Entry 8APC (electron microscopy, 3.50 A resolution); this record covers chains B1 and E1 of the 42 polymer chains in the assembly.

# Chain B1
Molecule: ATP synthase subunit alpha, mitochondrial
From: Trypanosoma brucei brucei
Reference sequence: Q9GS23 (ATPA_TRYBB); numbering as in UniProt (aligned over 1-584)
Chain sequence (584 residues; row label = number of the first residue in the row):
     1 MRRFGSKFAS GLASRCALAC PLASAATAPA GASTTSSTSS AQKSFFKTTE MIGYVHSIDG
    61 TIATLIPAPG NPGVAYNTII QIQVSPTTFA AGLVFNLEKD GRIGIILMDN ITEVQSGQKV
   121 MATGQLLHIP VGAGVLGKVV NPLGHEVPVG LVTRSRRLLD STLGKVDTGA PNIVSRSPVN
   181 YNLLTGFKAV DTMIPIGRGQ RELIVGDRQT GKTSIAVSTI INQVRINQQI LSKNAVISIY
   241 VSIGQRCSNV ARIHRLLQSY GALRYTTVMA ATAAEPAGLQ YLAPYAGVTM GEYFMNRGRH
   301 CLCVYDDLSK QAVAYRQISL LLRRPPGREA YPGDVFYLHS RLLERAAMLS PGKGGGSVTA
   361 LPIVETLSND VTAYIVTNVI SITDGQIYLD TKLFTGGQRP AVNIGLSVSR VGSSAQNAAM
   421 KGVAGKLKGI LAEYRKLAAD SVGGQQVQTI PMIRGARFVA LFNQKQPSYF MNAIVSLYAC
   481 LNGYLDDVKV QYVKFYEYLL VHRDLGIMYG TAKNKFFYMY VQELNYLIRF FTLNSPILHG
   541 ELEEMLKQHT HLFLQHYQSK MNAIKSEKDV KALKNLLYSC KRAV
Unresolved in the structure: 1-45, 152-160, 439-445
Metal / ion sites: Mg2+: Thr213 (together with ATP)
Ligand contacts:
  - ATP (adenosine-5'-triphosphate), molecule 1: Asp207, Arg208, Gln209, Thr210, Gly211, Lys212, Thr213, Ser214, Gln245, Phe394, Arg399, Pro400, Gln464, Lys465
  - ATP, molecule 2: Ile380, Ser381, Val408, Arg410
Curated features (UniProtKB/Swiss-Prot):
  - binding site (ATP): Asp207 to Ser214, Gln464
  - site: Leu159, Asp160 (Cleavage), Ser407 (Required for activity)

# Chain E1
Molecule: ATP synthase subunit beta, mitochondrial
From: Trypanosoma brucei brucei
Notes: EC 7.1.2.2
Reference sequence: Q9GPE9 (ATPB_TRYBB); residue numbers follow UniProt; this construct covers 1-519
Chain sequence (519 residues; each row starts with the number of its first residue):
     1 MLTRFRSAVL RGAVSITGAR AASTAPVADH KGRVGHVSQV IGAVVDVHFA DGVPPVLTAL
    61 DVVDKLGRDE PLTLEIVQHL DAHTGRCIAM QTTDLLKLKA KVVSTGGNIS VPVGRETLGR
   121 IFNVLGDAID QRGPVGEKLR MPIHAVAPKL ADQAAEDAVL TTGIKVIDLI LPYCKGGKIG
   181 LFGGAGVGKT VIIMELINNV AKGHGGFSVF AGVGERTREG TDLYLEMMQS KVIDLKGESK
   241 CVLVYGQMNE PPGARARVAQ SALTMAEYFR DVEGQDVLLF IDNIFRFTQA NSEVSALLGR
   301 IPAAVGYQPT LAEDLGQLQE RITSTTKGSI TSVQAVYVPA DDITDPAPAT TFSHLDATTV
   361 LDRAVAESGI YPAVNPLECA SRIMDPDVIS VDHYNVAQDV VQMLTKYREL QDIIAVLGID
   421 ELSEEDKLIV DRARKLVKFL SQPFQVAEVF TGMTGHYVQL DDTIDSFSGL LMGTYDQVPE
   481 MAFYMVGGIN SVLEKAKKMA EEAAELEKMR RARVAQASS
Unresolved in the structure: 1-27, 514-519
Curated features (UniProtKB/Swiss-Prot):
  - binding site (ATP): Gly184 to Val191, Arg216

# Interface between chain B1 and chain E1
Residue-residue contacts - 59 pairs, chain B1 then chain E1:
  His56(B1) - Leu80(E1)
  His56(B1) - Asp81(E1)  hydrogen bond (backbone-backbone)
  His56(B1) - Ala82(E1)
  Ser57(B1) - His79(E1)
  Ser57(B1) - Leu80(E1)
  Ile58(B1) - Gln78(E1)
  Ile58(B1) - His79(E1)  hydrogen bond (backbone-backbone)
  Asp59(B1) - Gln78(E1)  hydrogen bond
  Asp59(B1) - Arg300(E1)  salt bridge
  Gly60(B1) - Arg300(E1)
  Gln115(B1) - Pro55(E1)
  Gln115(B1) - His79(E1)
  Ser116(B1) - Val53(E1)
  Ser116(B1) - His79(E1)  hydrogen bond (backbone-side chain)
  Ser116(B1) - Asp81(E1)  hydrogen bond (side chain-backbone)
  Ser116(B1) - Ala82(E1)
  Val139(B1) - Leu150(E1)  hydrophobic
  Pro148(B1) - Ala151(E1)
  Val149(B1) - Ala151(E1)
  Gly150(B1) - Ala151(E1)
  Arg208(B1) - Ile343(E1)
  Arg208(B1) - Phe352(E1)
  Gln209(B1) - Leu355(E1)
  Gln245(B1) - Glu320(E1)
  Arg246(B1) - Lys178(E1)
  Arg246(B1) - Glu320(E1)
  Arg246(B1) - His354(E1)  hydrogen bond (side chain-backbone)
  Arg246(B1) - Asp356(E1)  salt bridge
  Cys247(B1) - Leu150(E1)  hydrophobic
  Cys247(B1) - Gln153(E1)  hydrogen bond
  Cys247(B1) - Glu320(E1)  hydrogen bond (backbone-side chain)
  Ala251(B1) - Leu150(E1)  hydrophobic
  Arg252(B1) - Asp157(E1)  salt bridge
  Arg252(B1) - Arg382(E1)
  Arg255(B1) - Ala154(E1)  hydrogen bond (side chain-backbone)
  Arg255(B1) - Ala155(E1)  hydrogen bond (side chain-backbone)
  Ala273(B1) - Glu320(E1)
  Ala274(B1) - Glu320(E1)
  Gln317(B1) - Pro309(E1)
  Gln317(B1) - Thr310(E1)
  Gln317(B1) - Glu313(E1)  hydrogen bond
  Leu320(B1) - Ile301(E1)  hydrophobic
  Leu320(B1) - Ala303(E1)  hydrophobic
  Leu320(B1) - Pro309(E1)  hydrophobic
  Leu321(B1) - Arg300(E1)
  Arg323(B1) - Gly299(E1)  hydrogen bond (side chain-backbone)
  Arg323(B1) - Ile301(E1)
  Ala330(B1) - Ala304(E1)
  Leu367(B1) - Thr344(E1)
  Ser368(B1) - Thr344(E1)
  Glu567(B1) - Met472(E1)
  Lys571(B1) - Ser468(E1)  hydrogen bond
  Lys571(B1) - Met472(E1)
  Tyr578(B1) - Asn395(E1)
  Tyr578(B1) - Gln398(E1)
  Tyr578(B1) - Asp399(E1)  hydrogen bond
  Arg582(B1) - Asp385(E1)  salt bridge
  Arg582(B1) - Pro386(E1)
  Arg582(B1) - Asp387(E1)  salt bridge
Other interface residues (no listed pair), chain B1 (43 interface residues in all): Gly117, Val147, Ser248, Val250, Pro276, Val313, Arg316, Pro326, Glu329, Lys465, Asn575
Other interface residues (no listed pair), chain E1 (51 interface residues in all): Pro54, Ala147, Pro148, Lys149, Glu156, Pro302, Ala312, Gly316, Gln317, Thr323, Ser353, Tyr394, Gly473

# Overview
43 residues of chain B1 and 51 residues of chain E1 are in contact, with 14 hydrogen bonds and 5 salt bridges.
Among the polar pairs are Asp59(B1)-Arg300(E1), Arg246(B1)-Asp356(E1) and Arg252(B1)-Asp157(E1). Ligands of
chain B1: ATP.
Chain B1 is ATP synthase subunit alpha, mitochondrial and chain E1 is ATP synthase subunit beta,
mitochondrial, both from Trypanosoma brucei brucei; the structure, rotational state 1c of the Trypanosoma
brucei mitochondrial ATP synthase dimer, was determined by electron microscopy, deposited together with 8AP6,
8AP7, 8AP8, 8AP9, 8APA, 8APB and 7 further entries.
